PDB entry 4Y8L | X-ray diffraction, 2.40 A resolution | chains J and X of the 32 polymer chains in the assembly

Chain J (and X):
Molecule: Proteasome subunit beta type-4
From: Saccharomyces cerevisiae S288c
Notes: EC 3.4.25.1; chain X of this document is another copy of the same molecule, construct and numbering; everything in this record applies to it too
UniProt: P22141 (PSB4_YEAST); residues 1-198 here = UniProt positions 1-198
Chain sequence (198 residues; row label = number of the first residue in the row):
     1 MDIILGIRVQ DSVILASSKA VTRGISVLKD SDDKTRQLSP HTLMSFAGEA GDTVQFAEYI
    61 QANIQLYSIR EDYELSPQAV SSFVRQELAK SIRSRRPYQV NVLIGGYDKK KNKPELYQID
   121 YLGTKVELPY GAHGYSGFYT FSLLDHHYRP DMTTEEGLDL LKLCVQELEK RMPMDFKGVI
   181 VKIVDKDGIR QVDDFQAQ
Disordered / not traced: 196-198
Curated features (UniProtKB/Swiss-Prot):
  - modified residue: Met-1 (N-acetylmethionine), Ser-76 (Phosphoserine)

How chain J and chain X interact:
Pairs across the interface - 39 pairs, chain J then chain X:
  Thr-22(J) / Pro-173(X)
  Gly-24(J) / Pro-173(X)
  Ile-25(J) / Tyr-135(X)  hydrophobic
  Ile-25(J) / Phe-138(X)  hydrophobic
  Ile-25(J) / Tyr-139(X)  hydrogen bond (backbone-side chain)
  Ile-25(J) / Arg-171(X)
  Ile-25(J) / Pro-173(X)
  Ser-26(J) / Tyr-139(X)  hydrogen bond
  Ser-26(J) / Arg-171(X)
  Val-27(J) / Lys-170(X)
  Val-27(J) / Arg-171(X)  hydrogen bond (backbone-side chain)
  Val-27(J) / Met-172(X)
  Tyr-135(J) / Ile-25(X)  hydrophobic
  Phe-138(J) / Ile-25(X)  hydrophobic
  Tyr-139(J) / Ile-25(X)  hydrogen bond (side chain-backbone)
  Tyr-139(J) / Ser-26(X)  hydrogen bond
  Glu-169(J) / Asp-175(X)
  Glu-169(J) / Lys-177(X)  hydrogen bond (backbone-side chain)
  Lys-170(J) / Val-27(X)
  Lys-170(J) / Lys-177(X)  hydrogen bond (backbone-side chain)
  Arg-171(J) / Ile-25(X)
  Arg-171(J) / Ser-26(X)
  Arg-171(J) / Val-27(X)  hydrogen bond (side chain-backbone)
  Arg-171(J) / Leu-28(X)
  Met-172(J) / Val-27(X)
  Pro-173(J) / Thr-22(X)
  Pro-173(J) / Gly-24(X)
  Pro-173(J) / Ile-25(X)
  Pro-173(J) / Met-174(X)
  Pro-173(J) / Asp-175(X)  hydrogen bond (backbone-backbone)
  Met-174(J) / Pro-173(X)
  Met-174(J) / Met-174(X)  hydrophobic
  Met-174(J) / Asp-175(X)
  Asp-175(J) / Glu-169(X)
  Asp-175(J) / Pro-173(X)  hydrogen bond (backbone-backbone)
  Asp-175(J) / Met-174(X)
  Asp-175(J) / Asp-175(X)
  Lys-177(J) / Glu-169(X)  hydrogen bond (side chain-backbone)
  Lys-177(J) / Lys-170(X)  hydrogen bond (side chain-backbone)
Also at the interface, not in a pair above, chain J (18 interface residues in all): Leu-28, Asp-30
Also at the interface, not in a pair above, chain X (18 interface residues in all): Asp-30

Summary:
The chain J/chain X interface involves 18 residues from each chain; the contacts include 12 hydrogen bonds.
Polar contacts include Ile-25(J)/Tyr-139(X), Ser-26(J)/Tyr-139(X) and Val-27(J)/Arg-171(X).
Chain J and chain X are both Proteasome subunit beta type-4 (Saccharomyces cerevisiae S288c); the structure,
Yeast 20S proteasome in complex with Ac-APLL-ep, was determined by X-ray diffraction together with 4Y69, 4Y6A,
4Y6V, 4Y6Z, 4Y70, 4Y74 and 34 further entries from the same study.
